1APZ - chains C and D of the 4 polymer chains in the assembly; structure by X-ray diffraction, 2.30 A resolution.

[Chain C]
Molecule: Aspartylglucosaminidase
Organism: Homo sapiens
Notes: EC 3.5.1.26
UniProtKB: P20933 (ASPG_HUMAN); residues 1-162 here correspond to UniProt positions 24-185 (UniProt number = residue number + 23)
Amino-acid sequence (162 residues; each row starts with the number of its first residue):
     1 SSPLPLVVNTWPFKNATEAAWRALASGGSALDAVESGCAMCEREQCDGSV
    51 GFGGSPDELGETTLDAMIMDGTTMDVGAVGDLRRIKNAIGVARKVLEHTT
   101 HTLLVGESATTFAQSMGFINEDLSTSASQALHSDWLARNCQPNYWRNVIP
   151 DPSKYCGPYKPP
Unresolved in the structure: 1
UniProt features mapped onto this chain:
  - modified residue: Ser1 (Blocked amino end (Ser))
  - glycosylation: Asn15 (N-linked (GlcNAc...) asparagine)
Disulfides: Cys41-Cys46, Cys140-Cys156
Glycans and other covalent adducts: N-acetylglucosamine (NAG) linked to Asn15

[Chain D]
Molecule: Aspartylglucosaminidase
Organism: Homo sapiens
Notes: EC 3.5.1.26
UniProtKB: P20933 (ASPG_HUMAN); residues 183-323 here correspond to UniProt positions 206-346 (UniProt number = residue number + 23)
Amino-acid sequence (141 residues; row label = number of the first residue in the row):
   183 TIGMVVIHKTGHIAAGTSTNGIKFKIHGRVGDSPIPGAGAYADDTAGAAA
   233 ATGNGDILMRFLPSYQAVEYMRRGEDPTIACQKVISRIQKHFPEFFGAVI
   283 CANVTGSYGAACNKLSTFTQFSFMVYNSEKNQPTEEKVDCI
UniProt features mapped onto this chain:
  - active site: Thr183 (Nucleophile)
  - binding site (substrate): Arg211 to Asp214, Thr234 to Gly237
  - glycosylation: Asn285 (N-linked (GlcNAc...) asparagine)
Disulfides: Cys263-Cys283, Cys294-Cys322
Glycans and other covalent adducts: N-acetylglucosamine (NAG) linked to Asn285
Ligand contacts: aspartic acid (ASP): Thr183, Thr201, Gly203, Ile204, Arg211, Gly213, Asp214, Ser215, Thr234, Gly235, Asn236, Gly237

[Chain C / chain D interface]
Pairs across the interface - 146 pairs, chain C then chain D:
  Ser2(C) - Thr287(D)
  Ser2(C) - Gly288(D)
  Ser2(C) - Ser289(D)  hydrogen bond
  Pro3(C) - Asn309(D)  hydrogen bond (backbone-side chain)
  Pro3(C) - Glu311(D)
  Leu4(C) - Ile189(D)  hydrophobic
  Leu4(C) - His190(D)
  Leu4(C) - Lys191(D)  hydrogen bond (backbone-side chain)
  Leu4(C) - Gly288(D)
  Leu4(C) - Ser310(D)  hydrogen bond (backbone-side chain)
  Pro5(C) - Ile189(D)
  Pro5(C) - Lys191(D)
  Pro5(C) - Asn309(D)
  Pro5(C) - Ser310(D)
  Leu6(C) - Val187(D)
  Leu6(C) - Val188(D)
  Leu6(C) - Ile189(D)  hydrogen bond (backbone-backbone)
  Leu6(C) - Gly288(D)
  Leu6(C) - Tyr308(D)
  Val7(C) - Met186(D)  hydrophobic
  Val7(C) - Val187(D)
  Val7(C) - Val188(D)  hydrophobic
  Val7(C) - Met306(D)
  Val7(C) - Val307(D)
  Val7(C) - Tyr308(D)  hydrogen bond (backbone-backbone)
  Val8(C) - Met186(D)
  Val8(C) - Val187(D)  hydrogen bond (backbone-backbone)
  Val8(C) - Ile282(D)
  Val8(C) - Met306(D)
  Asn9(C) - Ile184(D)
  Asn9(C) - Gly185(D)
  Asn9(C) - Met186(D)
  Asn9(C) - Ile282(D)
  Asn9(C) - Phe305(D)
  Asn9(C) - Met306(D)  hydrogen bond (backbone-backbone)
  Thr10(C) - Thr183(D)
  Thr10(C) - Ile184(D)
  Thr10(C) - Gly185(D)  hydrogen bond (side chain-backbone)
  Thr10(C) - Thr234(D)
  Thr10(C) - Ile282(D)
  Thr10(C) - Phe303(D)
  Trp11(C) - Thr183(D)  hydrogen bond (side chain-backbone)
  Trp11(C) - Thr234(D)  hydrogen bond
  Trp11(C) - Phe278(D)  hydrophobic
  Trp11(C) - Ser304(D)  hydrogen bond (backbone-backbone)
  Trp11(C) - Phe305(D)
  Trp11(C) - Met306(D)  hydrogen bond (backbone-backbone)
  Pro12(C) - Ser304(D)
  Pro12(C) - Met306(D)  hydrophobic
  Pro12(C) - Glu317(D)
  Phe13(C) - Ile184(D)  hydrophobic
  Phe13(C) - Met306(D)
  Lys14(C) - Met306(D)
  Lys14(C) - Pro315(D)
  Ala16(C) - Met186(D)
  Thr17(C) - Met306(D)
  Thr17(C) - Tyr308(D)
  Thr17(C) - Pro315(D)
  Ala20(C) - Met186(D)  hydrophobic
  Trp21(C) - Tyr308(D)  hydrogen bond
  Trp21(C) - Asn309(D)
  Trp21(C) - Ser310(D)
  Trp21(C) - Asn313(D)
  Leu24(C) - His190(D)
  Gly28(C) - His190(D)  hydrogen bond (backbone-side chain)
  Ser29(C) - His190(D)
  Ala30(C) - Val188(D)  hydrophobic
  Ala30(C) - His190(D)
  Ala30(C) - Ala196(D)  hydrophobic
  Leu31(C) - Ala196(D)
  Ala33(C) - Val188(D)  hydrophobic
  Val34(C) - Val188(D)  hydrophobic
  Val34(C) - Ala196(D)  hydrophobic
  Val34(C) - Ala197(D)
  Val34(C) - Gly198(D)
  Gly37(C) - Met186(D)
  Cys38(C) - Ile184(D)  hydrophobic
  Cys38(C) - Ser200(D)
  Glu42(C) - Ser200(D)  hydrogen bond
  Gly48(C) - Asn202(D)  hydrogen bond (backbone-side chain)
  Ser49(C) - Thr183(D)  hydrogen bond (side chain-backbone)
  Ser49(C) - Thr201(D)  hydrogen bond (backbone-side chain)
  Ser49(C) - Asn202(D)  hydrogen bond (backbone-backbone)
  Val50(C) - Thr183(D)
  Val50(C) - Ile184(D)
  Val50(C) - Ser200(D)
  Val50(C) - Asn202(D)
  Gly51(C) - Asn202(D)
  Gly54(C) - Asn202(D)
  Ser55(C) - Asn202(D)  hydrogen bond
  Ser55(C) - Gly203(D)
  Ser55(C) - Lys205(D)
  Pro56(C) - Phe206(D)  hydrogen bond (backbone-backbone)
  Asp57(C) - Lys207(D)
  Asp57(C) - His209(D)  salt bridge
  Glu58(C) - Phe206(D)
  Glu58(C) - Lys207(D)  hydrogen bond (backbone-backbone)
  Glu58(C) - Ile208(D)
  Leu59(C) - His209(D)
  Glu61(C) - His209(D)  salt bridge
  Thr63(C) - Asn202(D)
  Thr63(C) - Lys207(D)  hydrogen bond (backbone-side chain)
  Leu64(C) - Thr201(D)
  Leu64(C) - Asn202(D)
  Asp65(C) - Ser200(D)
  Asp65(C) - Thr201(D)  hydrogen bond (backbone-backbone)
  Asp65(C) - Gly213(D)
  Asp65(C) - Pro216(D)
  Ala66(C) - Thr199(D)
  Ala66(C) - Pro216(D)
  Met67(C) - Ala197(D)
  Met67(C) - Gly198(D)
  Met67(C) - Thr199(D)  hydrogen bond (backbone-backbone)
  Met67(C) - Ser215(D)
  Met67(C) - Pro216(D)  hydrophobic
  Met67(C) - Ala222(D)
  Ile68(C) - Ala197(D)
  Met69(C) - Ala196(D)
  Met69(C) - Ala197(D)  hydrogen bond (backbone-backbone)
  Met69(C) - Tyr223(D)  hydrophobic
  Met69(C) - Ala224(D)  hydrogen bond (side chain-backbone)
  Asp70(C) - Ile195(D)
  Gly71(C) - Ile195(D)  hydrogen bond (backbone-backbone)
  Gly71(C) - Ala224(D)
  Gly71(C) - Asp225(D)
  Gly71(C) - Asp226(D)  hydrogen bond (backbone-backbone)
  Thr72(C) - His194(D)
  Thr72(C) - Asp226(D)  hydrogen bond
  Met74(C) - Ala224(D)
  Met74(C) - Asp225(D)
  Val76(C) - Pro218(D)  hydrophobic
  Ala78(C) - Pro216(D)
  Val79(C) - Pro216(D)
  Asp81(C) - Gly210(D)
  Asp81(C) - Val212(D)
  Arg83(C) - His209(D)
  Ala88(C) - Ser200(D)
  Ile89(C) - Thr199(D)
  Leu131(C) - Phe206(D)
  Trp135(C) - Phe206(D)  hydrophobic
  Pro142(C) - Phe206(D)
  Tyr144(C) - Ile204(D)
  Tyr144(C) - Lys205(D)  hydrogen bond (side chain-backbone)
  Tyr144(C) - Phe206(D)
  Tyr144(C) - Lys207(D)
  Trp145(C) - Ile208(D)
Interface residues without a listed pair, chain C (67 interface residues in all): Cys41, Thr62, Gly80, Thr102, Leu103, Arg138
Interface residues without a listed pair, chain D (61 interface residues in all): Gly193, Arg211, Ile217, Ala232, Ala284, Tyr290, Phe300

[Overview]
67 residues of chain C face 61 of chain D across their interface; the contacts include 32 hydrogen bonds and 2
salt bridges. Polar contacts include Asp57(C)-His209(D), Glu61(C)-His209(D) and Ser2(C)-Ser289(D). Ligands of
chain D: aspartic acid. Covalently linked N-acetylglucosamine: at Asn15(C).
Here chain C is Aspartylglucosaminidase and chain D is Aspartylglucosaminidase, both from Homo sapiens. Entry
1APZ (Human aspartylglucosaminidase complex with reaction product) was determined by X-ray diffraction
together with 1APY from the same study.
